6MZI - chains B and C of the 4 polymer chains in the assembly; structure by electron microscopy, 3.46 A resolution.

# Chain B
Name: viral protein 3
Organism: Enterovirus D68
UniProt: A0A097BW12 (A0A097BW12_9ENTO); residues 1-247 here correspond to UniProt positions 318-564 (UniProt number = residue number + 317)
Amino-acid sequence (247 residues; each row starts with the number of its first residue):
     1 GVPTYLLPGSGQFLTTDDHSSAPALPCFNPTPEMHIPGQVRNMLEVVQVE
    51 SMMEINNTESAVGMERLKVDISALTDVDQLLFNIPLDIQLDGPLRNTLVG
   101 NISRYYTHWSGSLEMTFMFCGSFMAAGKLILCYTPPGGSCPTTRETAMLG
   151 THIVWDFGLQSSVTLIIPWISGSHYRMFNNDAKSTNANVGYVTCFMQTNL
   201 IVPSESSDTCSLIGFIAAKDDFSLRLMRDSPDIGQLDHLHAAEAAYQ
Disordered / not traced: 181-185, 236-237

# Chain C
Name: viral protein 2
Organism: Enterovirus D68
UniProt: A0A0A7X639 (A0A0A7X639_9ENTO); residues 1-248 here correspond to UniProt positions 70-317 (UniProt number = residue number + 69)
Amino-acid sequence (248 residues; numbered 1 to 248; the number before each row is that of its first residue):
     1 SPSAEACGYSDRVLQLKLGNSAIVTQEAANYCCAYGEWPNYLPDHEAVAI
    51 DKPTQPETATDRFYTLKSVKWETGSTGWWWKLPDALNNIGMFGQNVQHHY
   101 LYRSGFLIHVQCNATKFHQGALLVVAIPEHQRGAHNTNTSPGFDDIMKGE
   151 EGGTFNHPYVLDDGTSLACATIFPHQWINLRTNNSATIVLPWMNAAPMDF
   201 PLRHNQWTLAIIPVVPLGTRTTSSMVPITVSIAPMCCEFNGLRHAITQ
Disordered / not traced: 1-11, 245-248

# Chain B / chain C interface
Pairs across the interface (79; chain B residue first):
  Met34(B) - Glu46(C)
  Met34(B) - Asn194(C)
  Met34(B) - Ala195(C)
  Met34(B) - Ala196(C)
  Met34(B) - Pro197(C)
  His35(B) - Glu37(C)  salt bridge
  His35(B) - Glu46(C)  hydrogen bond (backbone-side chain)
  Ile36(B) - Met193(C)  hydrophobic
  Ile36(B) - Asn194(C)
  Ile36(B) - Ala195(C)  hydrophobic
  Pro37(B) - Glu37(C)
  Pro37(B) - Pro191(C)  hydrophobic
  Pro37(B) - Trp192(C)
  Pro37(B) - Met193(C)
  Gly38(B) - Tyr35(C)
  Val46(B) - Ile172(C)  hydrophobic
  Val49(B) - Thr171(C)
  Val49(B) - Ile172(C)  hydrophobic
  Glu50(B) - Thr171(C)  hydrogen bond (backbone-side chain)
  Glu50(B) - His175(C)  salt bridge
  Ser51(B) - Ala168(C)
  Ser51(B) - Cys169(C)
  Ser51(B) - Thr171(C)
  Met52(B) - Leu167(C)  hydrophobic
  Met52(B) - Ala168(C)  hydrogen bond (backbone-backbone)
  Met52(B) - Trp177(C)  hydrophobic
  Met52(B) - Val214(C)  hydrophobic
  Glu54(B) - Tyr159(C)  hydrogen bond
  Gly63(B) - Tyr159(C)
  Met64(B) - Tyr159(C)  hydrophobic
  Met64(B) - Leu167(C)  hydrophobic
  Met64(B) - Pro213(C)
  Met64(B) - Val214(C)  hydrophobic
  Leu67(B) - Leu167(C)  hydrophobic
  Asn96(B) - Ser166(C)  hydrogen bond
  Asn96(B) - Ala168(C)
  Asn96(B) - Cys169(C)  hydrogen bond
  Thr97(B) - Cys169(C)
  Leu98(B) - Cys169(C)
  Leu98(B) - Ile172(C)  hydrophobic
  Asn101(B) - Cys169(C)
  Met118(B) - Asn179(C)
  Phe119(B) - Asn179(C)  hydrogen bond (backbone-side chain)
  Phe119(B) - Arg181(C)
  Cys120(B) - Gln119(C)
  Cys120(B) - Ala121(C)  hydrophobic
  Cys120(B) - Asn179(C)
  Cys120(B) - Val215(C)  hydrophobic
  Gly121(B) - Gln119(C)
  Gly121(B) - Arg181(C)
  Ser122(B) - Phe117(C)  hydrogen bond (side chain-backbone)
  Ser122(B) - Gln119(C)
  Ser122(B) - Arg181(C)  hydrogen bond (backbone-side chain)
  Phe123(B) - Lys116(C)  hydrogen bond (backbone-backbone)
  Phe123(B) - Arg181(C)
  Met124(B) - Lys116(C)
  Phe157(B) - Arg181(C)  hydrogen bond (backbone-side chain)
  Gly158(B) - Arg181(C)
  Ser161(B) - Arg181(C)  hydrogen bond
  Ser161(B) - Thr182(C)
  Val202(B) - Arg220(C)
  Pro203(B) - Phe117(C)  hydrophobic
  Pro203(B) - Arg220(C)
  Ser204(B) - Arg220(C)
  Glu205(B) - Phe117(C)
  Glu205(B) - Thr219(C)  hydrogen bond (backbone-side chain)
  Glu205(B) - Arg220(C)  hydrogen bond (backbone-backbone)
  Ser206(B) - Phe117(C)  hydrogen bond (side chain-backbone)
  Ser206(B) - Arg220(C)  hydrogen bond (backbone-side chain)
  Ser207(B) - Gln119(C)  hydrogen bond
  Ser207(B) - Gly218(C)
  Ser207(B) - Thr219(C)
  Asp208(B) - Arg220(C)
  Thr209(B) - Gln119(C)  hydrogen bond (backbone-side chain)
  Cys210(B) - Gln119(C)
  Ser211(B) - Val215(C)
  Ile213(B) - Val214(C)  hydrophobic
  Phe215(B) - Trp177(C)  hydrophobic
  His240(B) - Asn138(C)
Interface residues without a listed pair, chain B (45 interface residues in all): Arg66, Lys68, Ala125, Gln160
Interface residues without a listed pair, chain C (39 interface residues in all): His118, Gly120, Leu123, Pro158, Ile212, Pro216

# Overview
45 residues of chain B and 39 residues of chain C are in contact; the contacts include 18 hydrogen bonds and 2
salt bridges. Polar pairs include His35(B)-Glu37(C), Glu50(B)-His175(C) and His35(B)-Glu46(C).
Chain B is viral protein 3 and chain C is viral protein 2, both from Enterovirus D68; the structure, CryoEM
structure of human enterovirus D68 expanded 1 particle (pH 6.5, 4 degrees Celsius, 3 min), was determined by
electron microscopy together with 6CRP, 6CRR, 6CRS, 6CRU, 6CS3, 6CS4 and 5 further entries from the same
study.
